Entry 5FB7 (X-ray diffraction, 1.50 A resolution); this record covers chains A and B of the 4 polymer chains in the assembly.

Chain A (and B):
Name: Envelope glycoprotein
From: Talaromyces marneffei PM1
Notes: chain B of this document is another copy of the same molecule, construct and numbering; everything in this record applies to it too
Reference sequence: A0A093VKV7 (A0A093VKV7_TALMA); residues 3-157 here correspond to UniProt positions 188-342 (UniProt number = residue number + 185)
Amino-acid sequence (155 residues; numbered 3 to 157; the number before each row is that of its first residue):
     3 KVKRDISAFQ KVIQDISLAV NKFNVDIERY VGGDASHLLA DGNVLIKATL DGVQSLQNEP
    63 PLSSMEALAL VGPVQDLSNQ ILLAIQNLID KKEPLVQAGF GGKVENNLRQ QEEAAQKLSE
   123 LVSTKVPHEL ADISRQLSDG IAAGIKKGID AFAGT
Unresolved in the structure: 3-6
Ligand contacts:
  - arachidonic acid (ACD), molecule 1: Phe11, Val14, Ile15, Leu64, Ala69, Leu72, Val73, Val76, Leu79, Leu120, Val124, Val128, Leu132, Ile135, Ser136, Leu139, Ser140, Ile143
  - arachidonic acid (ACD), molecule 2: Ile18, Val22, Phe25, Leu40, Leu41, Gly44, Leu47, Thr51, Ile83, Ala86, Ile87, Leu90, Val106, Asn109, Leu110, Gln113, Ala117, Leu120, Ser121, Val124, Ser140, Ile143, Ile147
From the paper describing this entry:
  - binding site for arachidonic acid: Phe11, Thr51, Leu72, Val76, Leu79, Ile83, Ser121, Val124, Ser136, Ser140, Ile147
  - mutagenesis - V124D (3,800 nM), I147A: decreased binding to arachidonic acid

How chain A and chain B interact:
Pairs across the interface (6; chain A residue first):
  Glu114(A) with Lys148(B)
  Gln118(A) with Asp152(B)
  Asp141(A) with Lys149(B), salt bridge
  Lys148(A) with Glu114(B)
  Lys149(A) with Asp141(B), salt bridge
  Asp152(A) with Gln118(B)
Other interface residues (no listed pair), chain A (7 interface residues in all): Arg137
Other interface residues (no listed pair), chain B (7 interface residues in all): Arg137

In short:
The chain A/chain B interface involves 7 residues from each chain; the contacts include 2 salt bridges. Its
one salt-bridged contact is Asp141(A)-Lys149(B). Chain A binds arachidonic acid. From the paper: a binding
site for arachidonic acid at Phe11(A), Thr51(A) and Leu72(A) among others; V124D and I147A of chain A reduce
binding to arachidonic acid.
Chain A and chain B are both Envelope glycoprotein (Talaromyces marneffei PM1); the structure, Ligand binding
domain 2 of Penicillium marneffei MP1 protein complexed with multiple arachidonic acids, was determined by
X-ray diffraction (same publication as 5CSD).
